PDB entry 8FNK | electron microscopy, 3.70 A resolution | chains 6 and 8 of the 11 polymer chains in the assembly

# Chain 6
Name: RNA-editing substrate-binding complex protein 6 (RESC6)
Source organism: Trypanosoma brucei
UniProt: Q57ZX7 (Q57ZX7_TRYB2); residue numbers follow UniProt; this construct covers 1-516
Amino-acid sequence (516 residues; each row starts with the number of its first residue):
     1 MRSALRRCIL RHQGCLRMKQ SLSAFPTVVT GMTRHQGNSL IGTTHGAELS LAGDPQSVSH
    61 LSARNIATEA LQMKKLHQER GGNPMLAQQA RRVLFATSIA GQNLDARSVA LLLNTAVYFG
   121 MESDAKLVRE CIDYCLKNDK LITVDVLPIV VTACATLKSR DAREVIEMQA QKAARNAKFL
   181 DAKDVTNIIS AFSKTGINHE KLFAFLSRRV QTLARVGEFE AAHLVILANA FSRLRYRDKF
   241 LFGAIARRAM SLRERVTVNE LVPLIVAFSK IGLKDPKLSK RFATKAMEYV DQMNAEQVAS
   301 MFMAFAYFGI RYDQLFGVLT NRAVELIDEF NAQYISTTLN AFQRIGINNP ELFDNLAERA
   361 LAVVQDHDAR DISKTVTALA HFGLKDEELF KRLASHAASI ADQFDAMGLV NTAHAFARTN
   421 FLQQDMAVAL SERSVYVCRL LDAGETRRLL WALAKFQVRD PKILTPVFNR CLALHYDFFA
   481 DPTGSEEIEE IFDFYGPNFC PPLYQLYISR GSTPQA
Not modelled in the structure: 1-58, 512-516

# Chain 8
Name: RNA-editing substrate-binding complex protein 8 (RESC8)
Source organism: Trypanosoma brucei
UniProt: Q389W4 (Q389W4_TRYB2); residue numbers follow UniProt; this construct covers 1-545
Amino-acid sequence (545 residues; row label = number of the first residue in the row):
     1 MLNVLSSTAS AALATVVVAR PSALHLIFER CKLNLVEFTA QDVYQICTTA YNMDTLGMLQ
    61 DPDFMRGLHD AFRRSDQTVI SPFQANLIAD TFRKVGINSM PKEVSVPEED AISPESLILV
   121 LRNMNITKQR DERKINEVLK LMFPILDEFS PTQLSLTVTE LARLKSTNAD FVGKLAKRIM
   181 EYNDDLSALD ISSAAVSLAY CPGISHNILY RMMQIVEERM GEFQPEDYIN VLHALNTLGP
   241 KFVNTFRKIV ECGLQHVENM DAVTLTNYMV CFSTMDYKQR EHIDIYADAL VEVATDLSEK
   301 DLVMAFIALQ RLRLLSDTMF GTMASCVIRY AAKMDPRNIA PIMDICSTVP HASDHLMKVL
   361 MDRAVECTRI LTANQLGDIL DILGLYPPAR EHPLVQLFGK QARLRLDLMG PDALANATRG
   421 LANLGYADPE YYAQAAETGF RYGFKDWTLL EPMLMGLSIT GQCPPTMVRV LGSHIAPMAR
   481 SMSLMEIERA NRYLRRLGCE DDFVYKAMAS RVLQFVKEVT PEMPEDLQVL LQRGAVEPGA
   541 APGVM
Not modelled in the structure: 1-20, 534-545

# Chain 6 / chain 8 interface
Residue-residue contacts (31):
  Thr68(6) with Arg405(8)
  Glu69(6) with Arg369(8); Arg405(8), salt bridge
  Leu71(6) with Leu408(8), hydrophobic
  Gln72(6) with Leu404(8); Arg405(8), hydrogen bond
  Lys75(6) with Asp407(8), salt bridge
  Glu79(6) with Asp407(8)
  Arg80(6) with Asp407(8), salt bridge
  Ala100(6) with Met100(8)
  Gly101(6) with Lys128(8), hydrogen bond (backbone-side chain)
  Leu136(6) with Arg133(8), hydrogen bond (backbone-side chain)
  Lys137(6) with Glu103(8), salt bridge; Asp131(8); Glu132(8), hydrogen bond (backbone-backbone); Arg133(8)
  Asn138(6) with Arg130(8), hydrogen bond
  Leu141(6) with Arg130(8)
  Glu220(6) with Phe440(8); Gly443(8); His474(8)
  Ala222(6) with Arg441(8)
  His223(6) with Arg441(8)
  Arg253(6) with Ser473(8)
  Glu254(6) with Arg469(8); Val470(8); Ser473(8), hydrogen bond; Phe503(8)
  Arg255(6) with Val470(8); Ser473(8); His474(8), hydrogen bond
Other interface residues (no listed pair), chain 6 (21 interface residues in all): Asn103, Glu218
Other interface residues (no listed pair), chain 8 (22 interface residues in all): Arg93, Tyr442

# Overview
Chain 6 and chain 8 form an interface of 21 and 22 residues respectively, with 7 hydrogen bonds and 4 salt
bridges. Polar pairs include Glu69(6)-Arg405(8), Lys75(6)-Asp407(8) and Arg80(6)-Asp407(8).
Here chain 6 is RNA-editing substrate-binding complex protein 6 (RESC6) and chain 8 is RNA-editing
substrate-binding complex protein 8 (RESC8), both from Trypanosoma brucei. Entry 8FNK (Cryo-EM structure of
RNase-untreated RESC-B in trypanosomal RNA editing) was determined by electron microscopy, deposited together
with 8FN4, 8FN6, 8FNC, 8FNF and 8FNI.
